7P1M - chains A and B; structure by X-ray diffraction, 1.52 A resolution.

Chain A (and B):
Molecule: Galectin-8
Organism: Homo sapiens
Notes: chain B of this document is another copy of the same molecule, construct and numbering; everything in this record applies to it too
UniProt: O00214 (LEG8_HUMAN); residue numbers follow UniProt; this construct covers 6-156
Chain sequence (151 residues; each row starts with the number of its first residue):
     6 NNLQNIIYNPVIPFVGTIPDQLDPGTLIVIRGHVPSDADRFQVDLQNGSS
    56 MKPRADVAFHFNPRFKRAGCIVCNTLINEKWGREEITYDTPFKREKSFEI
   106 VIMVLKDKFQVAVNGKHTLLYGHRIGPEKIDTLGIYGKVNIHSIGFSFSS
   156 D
Unresolved in the structure: 6 (chain B: 155-156)
Ligand contacts: 4IU (2-[[(2R,3R,4R)-2-(hydroxymethyl)-3-oxidanyl-3,4-dihydro-2H-pyran-4-yl]oxymethyl]-3-methyl-benzimidazole-5-carboxylic acid): Arg-45, Gln-47, Arg-59, His-65, Asn-67, Arg-69, Val-77, Asn-79, Trp-86, Glu-89, Tyr-141, Gly-142
From the paper describing this entry:
  - binding site for 4IU: Arg-45, Gln-47, Arg-59, His-65, Arg-69, Asn-79, Glu-89, Gly-142

Chain A / chain B interface:
Pairs across the interface (22; chain A residue first):
  Pro-29(A) / Ile-82(B)  hydrophobic
  Pro-29(A) / Arg-129(B)
  Gly-30(A) / His-128(B)
  Gly-30(A) / Arg-129(B)
  Met-108(A) / Asp-112(B)
  Met-108(A) / His-128(B)
  Leu-110(A) / His-128(B)
  Leu-110(A) / Arg-129(B)
  Leu-110(A) / Gly-131(B)
  Lys-111(A) / Asp-61(B)  salt bridge
  Lys-111(A) / Ile-82(B)
  Lys-111(A) / Asn-83(B)
  Lys-111(A) / Arg-129(B)  hydrogen bond (backbone-backbone)
  Asp-112(A) / Lys-134(B)  salt bridge
  Lys-113(A) / Gly-131(B)
  Lys-113(A) / Glu-133(B)  salt bridge
  Lys-113(A) / Lys-134(B)
  Gln-115(A) / Lys-111(B)  hydrogen bond (side chain-backbone)
  His-122(A) / Lys-111(B)
  Ser-154(A) / Arg-88(B)
  Ser-155(A) / Arg-88(B)  hydrogen bond (backbone-side chain)
  Asp-156(A) / Arg-88(B)
Also at the interface, not in a pair above, chain A (14 interface residues in all): Val-109, Leu-125
Also at the interface, not in a pair above, chain B (12 interface residues in all): Ile-130

Overview:
14 residues of chain A and 12 residues of chain B are in contact; the contacts include 3 hydrogen bonds and 3
salt bridges. Polar pairs include Lys-111(A)/Asp-61(B), Asp-112(A)/Lys-134(B) and Lys-113(A)/Glu-133(B). Bound
to chain A: compound 4IU. From the paper: a binding site for 4IU at Arg-45(A), Gln-47(A) and Arg-59(A) among
others.
Chain A and chain B are both Galectin-8 (Homo sapiens); the structure, Galectin-8 N-terminal carbohydrate
recognition domain in complex with benzimidazole D-galactal ligand, was determined by X-ray diffraction
together with 7P11 and 7AEN from the same study.
